Entry 4PCK (X-ray diffraction, 2.40 A resolution); this record covers chain A.

# Chain A
Molecule: Protein SHQ1 homolog
From: Homo sapiens
Notes: fragment: CS domain
UniProt: Q6PI26 (SHQ1_HUMAN); residue numbers follow UniProt; this construct covers 1-96
Amino-acid sequence (110 residues; each row starts with the number of its first residue; numbers below 1 keep their minus sign (Met-13 is residue -13)):
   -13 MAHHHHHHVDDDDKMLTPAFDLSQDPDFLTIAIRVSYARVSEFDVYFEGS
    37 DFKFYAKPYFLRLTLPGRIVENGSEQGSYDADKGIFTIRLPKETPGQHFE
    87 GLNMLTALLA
Not modelled in the structure: -4 to -2, 96
Sequence notes: expression tag (-13 to 0); engineered mutation Ser22 (Pro in Q6PI26)
Reported in the primary citation:
  - conformationally variable residues (side-chain flip): Val21, Tyr23, Arg25, Phe29

# In short
The paper reports conformational variability at Val21, Tyr23 and Arg25 among others.
Chain A is Protein SHQ1 homolog (Homo sapiens); the structure, Crystal structure of the P22S mutant of
N-terminal CS domain of human Shq1, was determined by X-ray diffraction, deposited together with 4PBD.
